PDB entry 6QV6 | electron microscopy, 3.63 A resolution | chains B and A

== Chain B (and A) ==
Name: Chloride channel protein 1
From: Homo sapiens
Notes: chain A of this document is another copy of the same molecule, construct and numbering; everything in this record applies to it too
Reference sequence: P35523 (CLCN1_HUMAN); numbering as in UniProt (aligned over 1-988)
Chain sequence (988 residues; row label = number of the first residue in the row):
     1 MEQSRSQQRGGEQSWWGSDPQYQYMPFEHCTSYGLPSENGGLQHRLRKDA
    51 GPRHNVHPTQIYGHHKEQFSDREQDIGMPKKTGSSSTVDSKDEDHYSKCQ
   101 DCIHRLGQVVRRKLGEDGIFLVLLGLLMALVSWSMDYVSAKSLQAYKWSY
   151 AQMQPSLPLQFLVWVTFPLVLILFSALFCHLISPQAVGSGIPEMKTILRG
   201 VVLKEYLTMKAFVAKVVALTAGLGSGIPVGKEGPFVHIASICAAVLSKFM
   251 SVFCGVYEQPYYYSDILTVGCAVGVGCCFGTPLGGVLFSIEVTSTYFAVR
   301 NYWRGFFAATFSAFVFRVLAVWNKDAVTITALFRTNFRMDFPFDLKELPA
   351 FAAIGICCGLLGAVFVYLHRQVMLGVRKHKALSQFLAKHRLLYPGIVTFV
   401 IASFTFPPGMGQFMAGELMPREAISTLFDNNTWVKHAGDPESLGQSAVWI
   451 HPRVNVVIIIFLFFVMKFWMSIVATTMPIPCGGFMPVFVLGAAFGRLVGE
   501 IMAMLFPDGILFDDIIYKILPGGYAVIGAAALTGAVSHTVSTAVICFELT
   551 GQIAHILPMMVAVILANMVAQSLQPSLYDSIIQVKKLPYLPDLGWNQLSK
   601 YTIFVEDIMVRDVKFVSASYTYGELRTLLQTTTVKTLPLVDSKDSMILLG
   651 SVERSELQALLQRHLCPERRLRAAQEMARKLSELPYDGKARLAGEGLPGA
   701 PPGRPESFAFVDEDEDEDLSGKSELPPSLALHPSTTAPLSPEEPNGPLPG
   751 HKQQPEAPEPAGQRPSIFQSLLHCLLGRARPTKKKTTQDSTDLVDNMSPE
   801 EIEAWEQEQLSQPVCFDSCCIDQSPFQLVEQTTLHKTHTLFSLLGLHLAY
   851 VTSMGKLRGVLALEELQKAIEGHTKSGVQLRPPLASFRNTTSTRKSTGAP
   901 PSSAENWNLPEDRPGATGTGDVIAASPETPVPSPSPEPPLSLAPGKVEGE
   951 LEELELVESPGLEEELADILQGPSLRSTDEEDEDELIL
Not modelled in the structure: 1-114, 254-261, 592-988

== How chain B and chain A interact ==
Contacting residue pairs (70; chain B residue first):
  Pro282(B) with Met560(A), hydrophobic
  Leu283(B) with Val544(A), hydrophobic; Met560(A), hydrophobic
  Leu287(B) with Leu287(A), hydrophobic; Tyr302(A)
  Ile290(B) with Ile290(A), hydrophobic
  Glu291(B) with Tyr302(A)
  Thr295(B) with Phe297(A); Ala298(A); Val299(A), hydrogen bond (backbone-backbone)
  Tyr296(B) with Phe297(A); Ala298(A), hydrophobic
  Phe297(B) with Thr295(A); Tyr296(A); Phe297(A), hydrogen bond (backbone-backbone)
  Ala298(B) with Thr295(A); Tyr296(A), hydrophobic
  Val299(B) with Ile290(A); Thr295(A), hydrogen bond (backbone-backbone)
  Tyr302(B) with Leu287(A); Glu291(A); Val540(A), hydrophobic
  Trp303(B) with Gln571(A)
  Phe306(B) with Val540(A), hydrophobic; Ile564(A), hydrophobic
  Phe307(B) with Ile564(A), hydrophobic; Met568(A), hydrophobic
  Thr310(B) with Met560(A); Ile564(A)
  Ala313(B) with Leu557(A)
  Phe314(B) with Leu557(A), hydrophobic
  Val321(B) with Leu345(A), hydrophobic
  Thr328(B) with Phe341(A); Phe343(A)
  Ile329(B) with Phe343(A), hydrophobic; Leu557(A), hydrophobic
  Arg334(B) with Met339(A), hydrogen bond (side chain-backbone); Asp340(A), salt bridge
  Asn336(B) with Met339(A); Asp340(A)
  Met339(B) with Arg334(A), hydrogen bond (backbone-side chain); Asn336(A); Met339(A), hydrophobic; Gln552(A), hydrogen bond
  Asp340(B) with Arg334(A), salt bridge; Asn336(A)
  Phe341(B) with Thr328(A)
  Phe343(B) with Thr328(A); Ile329(A), hydrophobic
  Leu345(B) with Val321(A), hydrophobic
  Val540(B) with Tyr302(A), hydrophobic; Phe306(A), hydrophobic
  Val544(B) with Leu283(A), hydrophobic
  Glu548(B) with Ile556(A)
  Gly551(B) with Ile553(A)
  Gln552(B) with Met339(A), hydrogen bond
  Ile553(B) with Gly551(A); Ile553(A), hydrophobic
  Ile556(B) with Glu548(A)
  Leu557(B) with Ala313(A); Phe314(A), hydrophobic; Ile329(A), hydrophobic
  Met560(B) with Pro282(A), hydrophobic; Leu283(A), hydrophobic; Thr310(A)
  Ile564(B) with Phe306(A), hydrophobic; Phe307(A), hydrophobic; Thr310(A)
  Met568(B) with Phe307(A), hydrophobic
  Gln571(B) with Trp303(A)
Interface residues without a listed pair, chain B (47 interface residues in all): Ser294, Thr335, Asp344, Leu348, His538, Ser541, Phe547, Val561
Interface residues without a listed pair, chain A (48 interface residues in all): Ser294, Thr335, Pro342, Asp344, Leu348, His538, Ser541, Phe547, Val561

== Overview ==
47 residues of chain B face 48 of chain A across their interface, with 7 hydrogen bonds and 2 salt bridges.
Among the polar pairs are Arg334(B)-Asp340(A), Arg334(B)-Met339(A) and Met339(B)-Gln552(A).
Both chains are Chloride channel protein 1 (Homo sapiens). Entry 6QV6 (CryoEM structure of the human ClC-1
chloride channel, membrane domain) was determined by electron microscopy, deposited together with 6QVB, 6QVC,
6QVD and 6QVU.
